8UVA - chains A and D of the 4 polymer chains in the assembly; structure by electron microscopy, 2.80 A resolution.

== Chain A (and D) ==
Molecule: CTP synthase
Source organism: Mycobacterium tuberculosis
Notes: chain D of this document is another copy of the same molecule, construct and numbering; everything in this record applies to it too
UniProtKB: A0A045H225 (A0A045H225_MYCTX); residue numbers follow UniProt; this construct covers 1-586
Amino-acid sequence (592 residues; row label = number of the first residue in the row):
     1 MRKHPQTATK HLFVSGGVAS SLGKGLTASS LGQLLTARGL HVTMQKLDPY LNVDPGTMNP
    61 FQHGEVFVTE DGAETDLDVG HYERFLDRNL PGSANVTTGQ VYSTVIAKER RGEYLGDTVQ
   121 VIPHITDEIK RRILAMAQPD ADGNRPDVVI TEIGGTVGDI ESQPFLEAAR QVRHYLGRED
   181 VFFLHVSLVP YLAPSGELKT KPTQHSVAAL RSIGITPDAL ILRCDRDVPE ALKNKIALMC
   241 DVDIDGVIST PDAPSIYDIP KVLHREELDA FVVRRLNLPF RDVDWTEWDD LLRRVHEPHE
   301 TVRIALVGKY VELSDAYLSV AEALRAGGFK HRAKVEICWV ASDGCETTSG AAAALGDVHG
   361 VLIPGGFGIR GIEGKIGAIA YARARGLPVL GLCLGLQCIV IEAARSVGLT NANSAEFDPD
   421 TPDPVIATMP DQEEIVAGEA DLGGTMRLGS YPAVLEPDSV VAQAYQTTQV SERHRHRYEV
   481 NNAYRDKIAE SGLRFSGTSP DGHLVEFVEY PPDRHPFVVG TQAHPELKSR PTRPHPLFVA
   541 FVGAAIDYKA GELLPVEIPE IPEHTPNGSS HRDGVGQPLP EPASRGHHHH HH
Not modelled in the structure: 1-4, 430-442, 553-592
Differences from the reference sequence: expression tag (587-592)
Residues lining bound ligands:
  - glutamine (GLN): Gly-365, Gly-366, Phe-367, Cys-393, Leu-394, Gln-397, Glu-416, Arg-475, His-476, Arg-477, Tyr-478, His-524
  - UTP (uridine 5'-triphosphate), molecule 1: Ser-20, Lys-24, Lys-46, Asp-48, Pro-49, Tyr-50, Gly-154, Gly-155, Asp-159, Glu-161
  - UTP, molecule 2: Leu-198, Lys-199, Thr-200, Lys-201, Gln-204, Lys-235
  - XMW (N-[(4M)-4-(pyridin-2-yl)-1,3-thiazol-2-yl]-2H-[1,3]dioxolo[4,5-f][1,3]benzothiazol-6-amine): Leu-22, Gly-23, Leu-26, Thr-27, Ile-221, Arg-223, Thr-250, Pro-251, Asp-252, Ala-253, Pro-254, Ser-255, Ile-256, Ile-259, Asp-315, Leu-318
Reported in the primary citation:
  - binding site for XMW: Arg-223, Ala-253
  - mutagenesis - P194S (10-fold), H264R (2-fold): decreased catalytic activity
  - mutagenesis - P194S: unchanged catalytic activity on CTP

== Chain A / chain D interface ==
Pairs across the interface (53):
  Tyr-50(A) / Thr-118(D)
  Tyr-50(A) / Val-119(D)
  Leu-51(A) / Tyr-102(D)  hydrophobic
  Leu-51(A) / Val-119(D)  hydrogen bond (backbone-backbone)
  Leu-51(A) / Ile-125(D)  hydrophobic
  Asn-52(A) / Glu-109(D)  hydrogen bond
  Asn-52(A) / Asp-117(D)  hydrogen bond (side chain-backbone)
  Asn-52(A) / Thr-118(D)
  Asn-52(A) / Val-119(D)  hydrogen bond (side chain-backbone)
  Val-53(A) / Ile-106(D)  hydrophobic
  Val-53(A) / Glu-109(D)  hydrogen bond (backbone-side chain)
  Val-53(A) / Arg-110(D)
  Asp-54(A) / Arg-110(D)  salt bridge
  Thr-57(A) / Glu-109(D)  hydrogen bond
  Thr-57(A) / Arg-110(D)  hydrogen bond
  Thr-57(A) / Gly-116(D)
  Met-58(A) / Gly-116(D)
  Met-58(A) / Asp-117(D)
  Met-58(A) / Thr-118(D)
  Asn-59(A) / Gly-116(D)  hydrogen bond (backbone-backbone)
  His-63(A) / Gly-116(D)  hydrogen bond (side chain-backbone)
  His-63(A) / Thr-118(D)  hydrogen bond
  Tyr-102(A) / Leu-51(D)  hydrophobic
  Tyr-102(A) / Tyr-102(D)  hydrophobic
  Ile-106(A) / Val-53(D)  hydrophobic
  Glu-109(A) / Asn-52(D)  hydrogen bond
  Glu-109(A) / Val-53(D)  hydrogen bond (side chain-backbone)
  Glu-109(A) / Thr-57(D)  hydrogen bond
  Arg-110(A) / Val-53(D)
  Arg-110(A) / Asp-54(D)  salt bridge
  Arg-110(A) / Thr-57(D)  hydrogen bond
  Gly-116(A) / Thr-57(D)
  Gly-116(A) / Met-58(D)
  Gly-116(A) / Asn-59(D)  hydrogen bond (backbone-backbone)
  Gly-116(A) / His-63(D)  hydrogen bond (backbone-side chain)
  Asp-117(A) / Asn-52(D)  hydrogen bond (backbone-side chain)
  Asp-117(A) / Met-58(D)
  Thr-118(A) / Tyr-50(D)
  Thr-118(A) / Asn-52(D)
  Thr-118(A) / Met-58(D)
  Thr-118(A) / His-63(D)  hydrogen bond
  Val-119(A) / Tyr-50(D)
  Val-119(A) / Leu-51(D)  hydrogen bond (backbone-backbone)
  Val-119(A) / Asn-52(D)  hydrogen bond (backbone-side chain)
  Gln-120(A) / Glu-161(D)
  Val-121(A) / Glu-161(D)  hydrogen bond (backbone-side chain)
  Ile-122(A) / Ile-160(D)  hydrophobic
  Ile-122(A) / Glu-161(D)
  Ile-125(A) / Leu-51(D)  hydrophobic
  Ile-160(A) / Ile-122(D)  hydrophobic
  Glu-161(A) / Gln-120(D)
  Glu-161(A) / Val-121(D)  hydrogen bond (side chain-backbone)
  Glu-161(A) / Ile-122(D)
Interface residues without a listed pair, chain A (26 interface residues in all): Gln-62, Gly-99, Ser-103
Interface residues without a listed pair, chain D (26 interface residues in all): Gln-62, Gly-99, Ser-103

== Summary ==
The chain A/chain D interface involves 26 residues from each chain; the contacts include 22 hydrogen bonds and
2 salt bridges. Polar contacts include Asp-54(A)/Arg-110(D), Asn-52(A)/Glu-109(D) and Asn-52(A)/Asp-117(D).
The paper reports a binding site for XMW at Arg-223(A) and Ala-253(A); P194S and H264R of chain A reduce
catalytic activity.
Both chains are CTP synthase (Mycobacterium tuberculosis). Entry 8UVA (M. tuberculosis CTP synthase bound to
inhibitor GSK735826A) was determined by electron microscopy together with 8UV4, 8UV8 and 8UV9 from the same
study.
